PDB entry 5L5J | X-ray diffraction, 2.90 A resolution | chains Q and R of the 28 polymer chains in the assembly

Chain Q:
Molecule: Proteasome subunit alpha type-4
Organism: Saccharomyces cerevisiae (strain ATCC 204508 / S288c)
Notes: EC 3.4.25.1
Reference sequence: P40303 (PSA4_YEAST); residues -1 to 252 here correspond to UniProt positions 1-254 (UniProt number = residue number + 2)
Chain sequence (254 residues; each row starts with the number of its first residue; numbers below 1 keep their minus sign (Met-1 is residue -1)):
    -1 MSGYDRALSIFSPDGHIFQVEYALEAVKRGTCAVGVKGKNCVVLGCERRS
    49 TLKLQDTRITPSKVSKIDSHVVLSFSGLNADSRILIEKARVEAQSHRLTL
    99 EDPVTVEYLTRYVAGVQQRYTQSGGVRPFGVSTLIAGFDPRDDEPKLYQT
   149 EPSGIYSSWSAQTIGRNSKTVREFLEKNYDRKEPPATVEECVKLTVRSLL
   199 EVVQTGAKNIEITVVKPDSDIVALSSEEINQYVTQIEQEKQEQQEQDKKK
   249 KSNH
Not modelled in the structure: -1 to 0, 241-252
UniProt features mapped onto this chain:
  - modified residue: Thr58 (Phosphothreonine)

Chain R:
Molecule: Proteasome subunit alpha type-5
Organism: Saccharomyces cerevisiae (strain ATCC 204508 / S288c)
Notes: EC 3.4.25.1
Reference sequence: P32379 (PSA5_YEAST); residues -7 to 252 here correspond to UniProt positions 1-260 (UniProt number = residue number + 8)
Chain sequence (260 residues; numbered -7 to 252; the number before each row is that of its first residue; numbers below 1 keep their minus sign (Met-7 is residue -7)):
    -7 MFLTRSEYDRGVSTFSPEGRLFQVEYSLEAIKLGSTAIGIATKEGVVLGV
    43 EKRATSPLLESDSIEKIVEIDRHIGCAMSGLTADARSMIEHARTAAVTHN
    93 LYYDEDINVESLTQSVCDLALRFGEGASGEERLMSRPFGVALLIAGHDAD
   143 DGYQLFHAEPSGTFYRYNAKAIGSGSEGAQAELLNEWHSSLTLKEAELLV
   193 LKILKQVMEEKLDENNAQLSCITKQDGFKIYDNEKTAELIKELKEKEAAE
   243 SPEEADVEMS
Not modelled in the structure: -7 to 0, 118-124, 243-252

Chain Q / chain R interface:
Residue-residue contacts - 61 pairs, chain Q then chain R:
  Asp3(Q) with Glu117(R)
  Arg4(Q) with Glu117(R)
  Ala5(Q) with Val4(R), hydrophobic; Glu117(R); Ser127(R)
  Ser7(Q) with Ser127(R); Arg128(R)
  Ile8(Q) with Gln15(R)
  Phe9(Q) with Gln15(R); Tyr18(R), hydrophobic; Ser19(R); Arg128(R); Pro129(R); Gly131(R)
  Ser10(Q) with Tyr18(R)
  Pro11(Q) with Tyr18(R), hydrophobic; Glu21(R)
  Asp12(Q) with Glu21(R)
  Gly13(Q) with Tyr18(R); Glu21(R); Ala22(R)
  His14(Q) with Leu25(R)
  Ile15(Q) with Leu73(R), hydrophobic; Arg128(R)
  Lys35(Q) with Glu52(R), salt bridge
  Gln116(Q) with Ala75(R); Asp76(R); Arg128(R)
  Thr119(Q) with Arg128(R), hydrogen bond (backbone-side chain)
  Gln120(Q) with Met126(R); Ser127(R), hydrogen bond (backbone-backbone); Arg128(R); Phe130(R)
  Ser121(Q) with Ser127(R), hydrogen bond (backbone-side chain)
  Gly122(Q) with Ser127(R)
  Ser151(Q) with Ala75(R)
  Gly152(Q) with Ala75(R)
  Ile153(Q) with Thr74(R); Ala75(R)
  Ser155(Q) with Leu51(R); Ser55(R)
  Ser156(Q) with Leu51(R); Glu52(R), hydrogen bond (backbone-backbone); Ser55(R), hydrogen bond (backbone-side chain)
  Trp157(Q) with Thr47(R); Ser48(R); Leu50(R); Leu51(R); Glu52(R)
  Ser158(Q) with Leu50(R), hydrogen bond (backbone-backbone); Glu52(R), hydrogen bond
  Ala159(Q) with Leu50(R)
  Leu173(Q) with Leu50(R), hydrophobic
  Glu174(Q) with Ser48(R), hydrogen bond; Pro49(R); Leu50(R)
  Tyr177(Q) with Leu50(R), hydrophobic
  Arg179(Q) with Pro49(R), hydrogen bond (side chain-backbone); Leu50(R), hydrogen bond (side chain-backbone); Leu51(R), hydrogen bond (side chain-backbone); Glu52(R)
Also at the interface, not in a pair above, chain Q (31 interface residues in all): Arg170
Also at the interface, not in a pair above, chain R (28 interface residues in all): Asp1, Ser53, Ser79

In short:
Chain Q and chain R form an interface of 31 and 28 residues respectively; the contacts include 11 hydrogen
bonds and 1 salt bridge. Polar pairs include Lys35(Q)-Glu52(R), Thr119(Q)-Arg128(R) and Ser121(Q)-Ser127(R).
Chain Q is Proteasome subunit alpha type-4 and chain R is Proteasome subunit alpha type-5, both from
Saccharomyces cerevisiae (strain ATCC 204508 / S288c); the structure, Yeast 20S proteasome with human beta5i
(1-138) and human beta6 (97-111; 118-133) in complex with epoxyketone ..., was determined by X-ray diffraction
together with 5L52, 5L54, 5L55, 5L5A, 5L5B, 5L5D and 30 further entries from the same study.
